Entry 3V2K (X-ray diffraction, 2.07 A resolution); this record covers chain A.

Chain A:
Molecule: Ribosome inactivating protein
From: Momordica balsamina
Notes: EC 3.2.2.22
UniProt: D9J2T9 (D9J2T9_MOMBA); numbering as in UniProt (aligned over 1-246)
Sequence (246 residues; numbered 1 to 246; the number before each row is that of its first residue):
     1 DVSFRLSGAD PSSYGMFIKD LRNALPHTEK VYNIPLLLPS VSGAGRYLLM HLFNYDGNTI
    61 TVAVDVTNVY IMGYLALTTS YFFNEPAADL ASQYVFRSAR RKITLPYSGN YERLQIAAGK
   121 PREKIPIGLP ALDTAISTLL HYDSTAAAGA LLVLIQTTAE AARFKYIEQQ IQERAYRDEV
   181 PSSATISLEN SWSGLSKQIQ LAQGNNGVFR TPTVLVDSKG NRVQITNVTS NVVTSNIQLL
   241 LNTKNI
Covalently attached groups: N-acetylglucosamine (NAG) linked to N227
Small-molecule neighbours: adenine (ADE): V69, Y70, I71, F83, G109, N110, Y111, I155, A159, E160, R163

In short:
Ligands of chain A: adenine. N-acetylglucosamine is covalently linked to N227.
Chain A is Ribosome inactivating protein (Momordica balsamina); the structure, Crystal structure of ribosome
inactivating protein from momordica balsamina complexed with the product of RNA substrate ..., was determined
by X-ray diffraction (same publication as 3U6Z, 3SJ6, 3S9Q, 3RL9 and 3N1N).
